6CDK - chains B and D of the 4 polymer chains in the assembly; structure by X-ray diffraction, 2.10 A resolution.

# Chain B (and D)
Molecule: Nitrogenase molybdenum-iron protein beta chain
From: Azotobacter vinelandii
Notes: EC 1.18.6.1; chain D of this document is another copy of the same molecule, construct and numbering; everything in this record applies to it too
Reference sequence: P07329 (NIFK_AZOVI); residues 1-523 here = UniProt positions 1-523
Amino-acid sequence (523 residues; numbered 1 to 523; the number before each row is that of its first residue):
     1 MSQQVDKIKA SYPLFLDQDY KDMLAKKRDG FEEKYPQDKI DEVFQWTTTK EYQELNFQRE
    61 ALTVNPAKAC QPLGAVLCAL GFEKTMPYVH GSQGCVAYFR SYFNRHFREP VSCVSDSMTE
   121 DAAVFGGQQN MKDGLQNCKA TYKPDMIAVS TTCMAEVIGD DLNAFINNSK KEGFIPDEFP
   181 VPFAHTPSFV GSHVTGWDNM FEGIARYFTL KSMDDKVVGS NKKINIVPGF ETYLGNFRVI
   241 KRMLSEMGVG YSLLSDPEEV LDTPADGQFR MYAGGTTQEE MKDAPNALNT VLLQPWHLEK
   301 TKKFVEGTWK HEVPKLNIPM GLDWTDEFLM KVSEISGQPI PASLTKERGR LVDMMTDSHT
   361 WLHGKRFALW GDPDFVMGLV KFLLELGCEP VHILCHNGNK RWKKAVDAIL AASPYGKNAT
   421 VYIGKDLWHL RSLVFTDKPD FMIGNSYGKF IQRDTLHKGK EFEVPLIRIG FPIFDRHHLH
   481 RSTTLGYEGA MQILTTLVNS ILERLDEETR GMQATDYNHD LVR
Unresolved in the structure: 1
UniProt features mapped onto this chain:
  - binding site ([8Fe-7S] cluster): Cys70, Cys95, Cys153, Ser188
Bound ions: fe(8)-S(7) cluster Fe: Cys70, Cys95, Cys153, Ser188 (shared with 3 residues of chain A); Fe ion site 1: Arg108, Glu109 (shared with Asp353(D), Asp357(D) of chain D); Fe ion site 2: Asp353, Asp357 (shared with Arg108(D), Glu109(D) of chain D)
Small-molecule neighbours: fe(8)-S(7) cluster (CLF): Cys70, Pro72, Ser92, Gly94, Cys95, Tyr98, Phe99, Thr152, Cys153, Ser188
Reported in the primary citation:
  - fe(8)-S(7) cluster coordination: Ser188
  - mutagenesis - S188C, S188G: decreased catalytic activity (citing earlier work)

# Chain B / chain D interface
Pairs across the interface (132):
  Ser11(B) - Tyr517(D)  hydrogen bond (backbone-side chain)
  Ser11(B) - Asn518(D)  hydrogen bond
  Tyr12(B) - Leu505(D)  hydrophobic
  Tyr12(B) - Glu508(D)  hydrogen bond
  Tyr12(B) - Thr509(D)
  Tyr12(B) - Thr515(D)
  Tyr12(B) - Tyr517(D)
  Tyr12(B) - Asn518(D)
  Pro13(B) - Tyr517(D)
  Leu16(B) - Ala514(D)
  Leu16(B) - Tyr517(D)
  Lys34(B) - Gln513(D)  hydrogen bond
  Gln37(B) - Gln513(D)  hydrogen bond
  Arg105(B) - Val522(D)
  Arg108(B) - Asp357(D)
  Arg108(B) - Arg523(D)  hydrogen bond (side chain-backbone)
  Glu109(B) - Asp353(D)
  Glu259(B) - Lys346(D)  salt bridge
  Glu259(B) - Arg350(D)  salt bridge
  Asp262(B) - Arg350(D)  salt bridge
  Thr263(B) - Asp353(D)
  Pro264(B) - Lys346(D)
  Pro264(B) - Gly349(D)
  Pro264(B) - Arg350(D)
  Ala265(B) - Gly349(D)  hydrogen bond (backbone-backbone)
  Ala265(B) - Asp353(D)
  Lys346(B) - Glu259(D)  salt bridge
  Lys346(B) - Pro264(D)
  Gly349(B) - Pro264(D)
  Gly349(B) - Ala265(D)  hydrogen bond (backbone-backbone)
  Arg350(B) - Arg238(D)
  Arg350(B) - Glu259(D)  salt bridge
  Arg350(B) - Asp262(D)  salt bridge
  Val352(B) - Ala265(D)
  Asp353(B) - Glu109(D)
  Asp353(B) - Ala265(D)
  Met354(B) - His478(D)
  Met354(B) - Arg481(D)
  Asp357(B) - Arg108(D)
  Asp357(B) - His477(D)
  Asp357(B) - His478(D)
  Ser358(B) - His477(D)  hydrogen bond
  Ser358(B) - His478(D)  hydrogen bond
  Trp361(B) - His477(D)
  Ser446(B) - Leu521(D)
  Tyr447(B) - Leu521(D)  hydrophobic
  Lys449(B) - Asp506(D)  salt bridge
  Lys449(B) - His519(D)
  Lys449(B) - Asp520(D)  hydrogen bond (side chain-backbone)
  Phe450(B) - His519(D)
  Phe450(B) - Leu521(D)  hydrophobic
  Gln452(B) - Arg510(D)
  Arg453(B) - Arg510(D)
  Arg453(B) - Met512(D)
  Asp454(B) - Met512(D)
  Leu456(B) - Arg510(D)
  His457(B) - Met512(D)
  Glu463(B) - Arg510(D)  salt bridge
  Arg468(B) - Asp506(D)  salt bridge
  Phe474(B) - Leu521(D)
  Phe474(B) - Val522(D)
  Phe474(B) - Arg523(D)  hydrogen bond (backbone-backbone)
  Asp475(B) - Leu502(D)
  Asp475(B) - Asp506(D)
  Asp475(B) - Leu521(D)  hydrogen bond (backbone-backbone)
  Arg476(B) - Asn499(D)
  Arg476(B) - Leu502(D)
  Arg476(B) - Glu503(D)  salt bridge
  Arg476(B) - Asp506(D)  salt bridge
  His477(B) - Asp357(D)
  His477(B) - Ser358(D)  hydrogen bond
  His477(B) - Trp361(D)
  His477(B) - Thr495(D)
  His477(B) - Val498(D)
  His477(B) - Asn499(D)  hydrogen bond (backbone-side chain)
  His477(B) - Leu502(D)
  His477(B) - Arg523(D)
  His478(B) - Met354(D)
  His478(B) - Asp357(D)
  His478(B) - Ser358(D)  hydrogen bond
  His478(B) - Thr495(D)
  Leu479(B) - Asn499(D)
  Arg481(B) - Arg350(D)
  Arg481(B) - Met354(D)
  Met491(B) - Arg481(D)
  Leu494(B) - His478(D)
  Thr495(B) - His477(D)
  Thr495(B) - His478(D)
  Val498(B) - His477(D)
  Asn499(B) - Arg476(D)
  Asn499(B) - His477(D)  hydrogen bond (side chain-backbone)
  Asn499(B) - Leu479(D)
  Leu502(B) - Asp475(D)
  Leu502(B) - Arg476(D)
  Leu502(B) - His477(D)
  Glu503(B) - Arg468(D)  salt bridge
  Glu503(B) - Arg476(D)  salt bridge
  Asp506(B) - Lys449(D)  salt bridge
  Asp506(B) - Arg468(D)  salt bridge
  Asp506(B) - Asp475(D)
  Asp506(B) - Arg476(D)  salt bridge
  Glu508(B) - Tyr12(D)  hydrogen bond
  Thr509(B) - Tyr12(D)
  Arg510(B) - Gln452(D)
  Arg510(B) - Arg453(D)
  Arg510(B) - Leu456(D)
  Arg510(B) - Glu463(D)
  Met512(B) - Arg453(D)
  Met512(B) - Asp454(D)
  Met512(B) - His457(D)
  Gln513(B) - Lys34(D)  hydrogen bond
  Gln513(B) - Gln37(D)  hydrogen bond
  Thr515(B) - Tyr12(D)
  Asp516(B) - Arg453(D)  salt bridge
  Tyr517(B) - Ser11(D)  hydrogen bond (side chain-backbone)
  Tyr517(B) - Tyr12(D)
  Tyr517(B) - Phe15(D)
  Asn518(B) - Ser11(D)  hydrogen bond
  Asn518(B) - Tyr12(D)
  His519(B) - Lys449(D)
  His519(B) - Phe450(D)
  Asp520(B) - Lys449(D)  hydrogen bond (backbone-side chain)
  Leu521(B) - Ser446(D)
  Leu521(B) - Tyr447(D)  hydrophobic
  Leu521(B) - Phe450(D)  hydrophobic
  Leu521(B) - Phe474(D)
  Leu521(B) - Asp475(D)  hydrogen bond (backbone-backbone)
  Val522(B) - Arg105(D)
  Val522(B) - Phe474(D)  hydrophobic
  Arg523(B) - Arg108(D)  hydrogen bond (backbone-side chain)
  Arg523(B) - Phe474(D)  hydrogen bond (backbone-backbone)
  Arg523(B) - His477(D)  hydrogen bond (backbone-side chain)
Also at the interface, not in a pair above, chain B (69 interface residues in all): Phe15, Phe44, Arg238, Glu258, Leu505, Ala514
Also at the interface, not in a pair above, chain D (67 interface residues in all): Pro13, Leu16, Phe44, Thr263, Val352, Met491, Asp516

# Summary
69 residues of chain B and 67 residues of chain D are in contact; the contacts include 27 hydrogen bonds and
17 salt bridges. Among the polar pairs are Glu259(B)-Lys346(D), Glu259(B)-Arg350(D) and Asp262(B)-Arg350(D).
Ligands of chain B: fe(8)-S(7) cluster. The paper reports that S188C and S188G of chain B reduce catalytic
activity; fe(8)-S(7) cluster coordination by Ser188(B).
Chain B and chain D are both Nitrogenase molybdenum-iron protein beta chain (Azotobacter vinelandii); the
structure, Characterization of the P1+ intermediate state of nitrogenase P-cluster, was determined by X-ray
diffraction.
